PDB entry 5FH5 | X-ray diffraction, 1.55 A resolution | chain A

Chain A:
Molecule: Phosphoenolpyruvate carboxykinase, cytosolic [GTP]
From: Rattus norvegicus
Notes: EC 4.1.1.32
Reference sequence: P07379 (PCKGC_RAT); numbering as in UniProt (aligned over 1-622)
Chain sequence (622 residues; numbered 1 to 622; the number before each row is that of its first residue):
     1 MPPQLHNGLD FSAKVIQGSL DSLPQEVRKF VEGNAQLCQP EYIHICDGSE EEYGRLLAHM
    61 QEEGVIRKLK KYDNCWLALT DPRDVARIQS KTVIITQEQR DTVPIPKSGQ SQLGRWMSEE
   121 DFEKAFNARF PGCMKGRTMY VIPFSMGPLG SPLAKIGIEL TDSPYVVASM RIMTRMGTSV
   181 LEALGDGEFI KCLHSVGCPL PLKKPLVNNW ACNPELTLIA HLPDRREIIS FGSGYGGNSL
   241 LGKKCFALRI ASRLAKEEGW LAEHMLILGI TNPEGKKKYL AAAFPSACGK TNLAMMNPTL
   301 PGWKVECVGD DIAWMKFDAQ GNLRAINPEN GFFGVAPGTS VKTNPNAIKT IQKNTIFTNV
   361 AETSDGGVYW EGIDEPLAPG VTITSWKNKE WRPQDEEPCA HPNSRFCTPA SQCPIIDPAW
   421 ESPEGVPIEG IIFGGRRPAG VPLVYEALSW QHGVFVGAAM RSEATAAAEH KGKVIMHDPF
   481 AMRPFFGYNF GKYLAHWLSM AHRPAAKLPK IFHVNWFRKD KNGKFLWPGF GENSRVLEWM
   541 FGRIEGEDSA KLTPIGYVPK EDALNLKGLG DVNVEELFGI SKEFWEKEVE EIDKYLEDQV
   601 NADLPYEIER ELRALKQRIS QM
Unresolved in the structure: 1-5, 466-472
Differences from the reference sequence: engineered mutation Gln89 (Glu in P07379)
Curated features (UniProtKB/Swiss-Prot):
  - region: Gly457 to Gly487 (Omega-loop)
  - active site: Cys288
  - binding site (substrate): Arg87, Tyr235 to Gly237, Ser286, Asn403 to Arg405
  - binding site (Mn(2+)): Lys244, His264, Asp311
  - binding site (GTP): Ala287 to Asn292, Arg405, Arg436, Phe530 to Asn533
  - modified residue: Ser19 (Phosphoserine), Lys70 (N6-acetyllysine), Lys71 (N6-acetyllysine), Ser90 (Phosphoserine), Lys91 (N6-acetyllysine), Ser118 (Phosphoserine), Thr178 (Phosphothreonine), Ser286 (Phosphoserine), Lys473 (N6-acetyllysine), Lys521 (N6-acetyllysine), Lys524 (N6-acetyllysine), Lys594 (N6-acetyllysine)
  - mutagenesis: Ser90 (S90A: Decreased phosphorylation and increased acetylation levels), Lys91 (K91Q: 3-fold decrease of affinity for phosphoenolpyruvate), His477 (H477R: Destabilization of the closed state of the omega-loop, resulting in decreased capture rates for the weaker binding substrates associated with catalysis in the phosphoenolpyruvate to ...)
Metal / ion sites: Na+: Leu79, Asn208; Mn2+ site 1: Lys244, His264, Asp311 (together with 2-phosphoglycolic acid); Mn2+ site 2: Thr291 (together with GDP)
Small-molecule neighbours:
  - GDP (guanosine-5'-diphosphate): Pro285, Ser286, Ala287, Cys288, Gly289, Lys290, Thr291, Asn292, Asp310, Val335, Pro337, Gly338, Thr343, Arg436, Trp516, Phe517, Phe525, Pro528, Gly529, Phe530, Asn533
  - 2-phosphoglycolic acid (PGA): Arg87, Gly236, Gly237, Lys243, Lys244, His264, Ser286, Asp311, Phe333, Val335, Arg405

Overview:
Chain A binds GDP and 2-phosphoglycolic acid. Leu79 and Asn208 form the Na+ site. Lys244, His264 and Asp311
coordinate Mn2+ site 1. From UniProt: active-site residue Cys288, 8 substrate-binding residues, 3 Mn2+-binding
residues and 12 GTP-binding residues.
Chain A is Phosphoenolpyruvate carboxykinase, cytosolic [GTP] (Rattus norvegicus); the structure, The
structure of rat cytosolic PEPCK variant E89Q in complex with phosphoglycolate and GDP, was determined by
X-ray diffraction, deposited together with 5FH1, 5FH0, 5FH2, 5FH3 and 5FH4.
